8F59 - chains A and C of the 3 polymer chains in the assembly; structure by X-ray diffraction, 2.80 A resolution.

== Chain A ==
Name: Lysine-specific histone demethylase 1A
Source organism: Homo sapiens
Notes: EC 1.14.99.66
Reference sequence: O60341 (KDM1A_HUMAN); numbering as in UniProt (aligned over 1-852)
Amino-acid sequence (871 residues; numbered -18 to 852; the number before each row is that of its first residue; numbers below 1 keep their minus sign (Gly-18 is residue -18)):
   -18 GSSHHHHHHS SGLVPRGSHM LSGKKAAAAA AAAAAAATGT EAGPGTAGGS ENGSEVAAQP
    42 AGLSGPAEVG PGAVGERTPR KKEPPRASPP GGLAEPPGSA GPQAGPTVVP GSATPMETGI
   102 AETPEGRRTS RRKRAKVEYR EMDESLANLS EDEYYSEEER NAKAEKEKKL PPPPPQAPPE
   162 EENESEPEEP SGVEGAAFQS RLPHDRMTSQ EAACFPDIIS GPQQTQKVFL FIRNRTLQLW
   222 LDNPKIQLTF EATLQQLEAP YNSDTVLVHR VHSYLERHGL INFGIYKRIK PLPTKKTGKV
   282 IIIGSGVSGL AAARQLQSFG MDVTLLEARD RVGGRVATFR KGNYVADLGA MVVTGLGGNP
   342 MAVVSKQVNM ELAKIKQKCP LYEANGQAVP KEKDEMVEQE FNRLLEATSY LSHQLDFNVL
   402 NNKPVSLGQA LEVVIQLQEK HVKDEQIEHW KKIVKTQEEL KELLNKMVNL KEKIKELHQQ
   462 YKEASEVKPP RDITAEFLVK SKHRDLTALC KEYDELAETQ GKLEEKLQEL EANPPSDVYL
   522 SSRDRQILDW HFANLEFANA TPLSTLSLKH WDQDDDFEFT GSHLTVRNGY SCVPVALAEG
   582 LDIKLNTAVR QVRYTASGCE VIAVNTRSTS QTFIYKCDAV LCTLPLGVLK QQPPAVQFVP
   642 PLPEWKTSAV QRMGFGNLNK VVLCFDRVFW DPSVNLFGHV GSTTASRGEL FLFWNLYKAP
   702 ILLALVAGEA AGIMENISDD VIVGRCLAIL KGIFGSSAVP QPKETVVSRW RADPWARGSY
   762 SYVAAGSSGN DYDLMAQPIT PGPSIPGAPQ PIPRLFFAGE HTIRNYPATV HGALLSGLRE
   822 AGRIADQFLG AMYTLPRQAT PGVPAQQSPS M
Unresolved in the structure: -18 to 170, 837-852
Sequence notes: expression tag (-18 to 0)
Residues lining bound ligands: AW2 (XB6; [(2R,3S,4R,5R)-5-(6-amino-9H-purin-9-yl)-3,4-dihydroxyoxolan-2-yl]methyl (2R,3S,4S)-5-{5-[3-([1,1'-biphenyl]-4-yl)propanoyl]-7,8-dimethyl-2,4-dioxo-1,3,4,5-tetrahydrobenzo[g]pteridin-10(2H)-yl}-2,3,4-trihydroxypentyl dihydrogen diphosphate (non-preferred name)): Ile284, Gly285, Ser286, Gly287, Val288, Ser289, Gly290, Leu307, Glu308, Ala309, Arg310, Gly314, Gly315, Arg316, Val317, Leu329, Gly330, Ala331, Met332, Val333, Thr335, Ala539, Asp555, His564, Thr588, Ala589, Val590, Thr624, Leu625, Pro626, Val629, Val637, Leu659, Lys661, Trp751, Trp756, Ser760, Tyr761, Gly800, Glu801, Ala809, Thr810, Val811, His812, Ala814
Reported in the primary citation:
  - mutagenesis - T684DEL/T685DEL/A686DEL/S687DEL: increased growth in response to AW4

== Chain C ==
Name: Zinc finger protein SNAI1
Reference sequence: O95863 (SNAI1_HUMAN); residues 66-74 here correspond to UniProt positions 2-10 (UniProt number = residue number - 64)
Amino-acid sequence (9 residues; row label = number of the first residue in the row):
    66 PRSFLVRKP
Unresolved in the structure: 70-74
Swiss-Prot annotation at these positions:
  - region: Pro66 to Val71 (Required and sufficient for interaction with KDM1A), Pro74 (LATS2 binding)

== Interface between chain A and chain C ==
Pairs across the interface (12; chain A residue first):
  Gln358(A) with Phe69(C)
  Leu386(A) with Arg67(C)
  Asn535(A) with Phe69(C)
  Leu536(A) with Arg67(C)
  Ala539(A) with Arg67(C)
  Asn540(A) with Pro66(C)
  Trp552(A) with Pro66(C); Arg67(C)
  Asp555(A) with Pro66(C)
  Asp556(A) with Arg67(C), salt bridge
  His564(A) with Ser68(C)
  Leu677(A) with Phe69(C), hydrophobic
Interface residues without a listed pair, chain A (15 interface residues in all): Cys360, Phe538, Asp553, Leu693

== In short ==
Chain A and chain C form an interface of 15 and 4 residues respectively, with 1 salt bridge. The salt-bridged
pair is Asp556(A)-Arg67(C). Ligands of chain A: AW2. From the paper: T684DEL/T685DEL/A686DEL/S687DEL of chain
A increase growth in response to AW4.
Here chain A is Lysine-specific histone demethylase 1A (Homo sapiens) and chain C is Zinc finger protein
SNAI1. Entry 8F59 (LSD1-CoREST in complex with AW2 and SNAG peptide) was determined by X-ray diffraction
together with 8BOP, 8BOX, 8F2Z, 8F30, 8F6S, 8FDV and 18 further entries from the same study.
